PDB entry 3EPD | electron microscopy, 9.00 A resolution (very low resolution: no residue pairs are listed; an interface is given only as per-side residue counts) | chains R and 2 of the 6 polymer chains in the assembly

[Chain R]
Name: Poliovirus receptor
From: Homo sapiens
Notes: fragment: Poliovirus receptor CD155 D1D2
UniProt: P15151 (PVR_HUMAN); residue numbers follow UniProt; this construct covers 30-242
Sequence (213 residues; each row starts with the number of its first residue):
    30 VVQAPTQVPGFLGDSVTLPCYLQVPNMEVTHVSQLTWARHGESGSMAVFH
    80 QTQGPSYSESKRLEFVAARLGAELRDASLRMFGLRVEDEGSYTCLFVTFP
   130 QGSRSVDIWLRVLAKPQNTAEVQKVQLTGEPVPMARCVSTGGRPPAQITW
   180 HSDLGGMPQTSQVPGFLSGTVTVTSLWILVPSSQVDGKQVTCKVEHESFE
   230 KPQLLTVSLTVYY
Construct notes: engineered mutation D105 (Asn in P15151), S120 (Asn in P15151), Q188 (Asn in P15151), Q218 (Asn in P15151), S237 (Asn in P15151)
Disulfide bonds: C49-C123, C166-C221
From the paper describing this entry:
  - mutagenesis - Q130G/G131D: unchanged binding to PV3 (citing earlier work)
  - mutagenesis - Q130G/G131D: abolished binding to PV1 (citing earlier work)
  - mutagenesis - Q130G/G131D: abolished binding to PV2 (citing earlier work)

[Chain 2]
Name: protein VP2
From: Human poliovirus 3
UniProt: Q8B3S0 (Q8B3S0_9ENTO); residues 6-271 here correspond to UniProt positions 75-340 (UniProt number = residue number + 69)
Sequence (266 residues; each row starts with the number of its first residue):
     6 ACGYSDRVLQLTLGNSTITTQEAANSVVAYGRWPEFIRDDEANPVDQPTE
    56 PDVATCRFYTLDTVMWGKESKGWWWKLPDALRDMGLFGQNMYYHYLGRSG
   106 YTVHVQCNASKFHQGALGVFAIPEYCLAGDSDKQRYTSYANANPGERGGK
   156 FYSQFNKDNAVTSPKREFCPVDYLLGCGVLLGNAFVYPHQIINLRTNNSA
   206 TIVLPYVNALAIDSMVKHNNWGIAILPLSPLDFAQDSSVEIPITVTIAPM
   256 CSEFNGLRNVTAPKFQ

[How chain R and chain 2 interact]
At this resolution (9 A) residue pairs are not listed: 4 residues of chain R and 4 of chain 2 lie at the interface.

[Summary]
Chain R and chain 2 each contribute 4 residues to their interface. From the paper: Q130G/G131D of chain R
abolish binding to PV1; Q130G/G131D of chain R abolish binding to PV2.
Chain R is Poliovirus receptor (Homo sapiens) and chain 2 is protein VP2 (Human poliovirus 3); the structure,
CryoEM structure of poliovirus receptor bound to poliovirus type 3, was determined by electron microscopy
together with 3URO, 3EPC and 3EPF from the same study.
